PDB entry 4LOR | X-ray diffraction, 2.50 A resolution | chains A and C of the 4 polymer chains in the assembly

[Chain A]
Protein: Complement C1s subcomponent heavy chain
Organism: Homo sapiens
Notes: EC 3.4.21.42; fragment: CUB1-EGF-CUB2 fragment
Reference sequence: P09871 (C1S_HUMAN); residues 2-277 here correspond to UniProt positions 17-292 (UniProt number = residue number + 15)
Chain sequence (276 residues; numbered 2 to 277; the number before each row is that of its first residue):
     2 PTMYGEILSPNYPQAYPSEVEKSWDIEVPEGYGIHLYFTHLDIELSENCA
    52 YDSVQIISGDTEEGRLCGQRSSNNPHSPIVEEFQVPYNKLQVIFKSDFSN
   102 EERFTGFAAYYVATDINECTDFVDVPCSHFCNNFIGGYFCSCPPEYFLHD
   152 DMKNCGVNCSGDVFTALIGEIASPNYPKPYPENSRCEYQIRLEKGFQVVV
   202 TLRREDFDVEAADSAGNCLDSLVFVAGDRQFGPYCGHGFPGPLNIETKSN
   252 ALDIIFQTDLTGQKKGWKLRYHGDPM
Disulfides: Cys50-Cys68, Cys120-Cys132, Cys128-Cys141, Cys143-Cys156, Cys160-Cys187, Cys219-Cys236
Glycans and other covalent adducts: N-acetylglucosamine (NAG) linked to Asn159
Metal / ion sites: Na+ site 1: Ser10, Pro11, Gln15, Thr106; Ca2+ site 1: Glu45, Asp53, Asp98, Ser100, Asn101; Ca2+ site 2: Asp116, Ile117, Glu119, Asn134, Phe135, Gly138; Na+ site 2: Ser174, Pro175, Lys179, Lys266; Ca2+ site 3: Glu211, Asp221, Asp260, Thr262, Gly263
From the paper describing this entry:
  - Ca2+ coordination: Glu45, Asp98, Ser100
  - specificity-determining residues: Glu48, Glu102

[Chain C]
Protein: collagen-like peptide from C1q
Chain sequence (29 residues; each row starts with the number of its first residue):
     1 XGPPGPPGPPGPPGKLGPPGPPGPPGPPX
Disordered / not traced: 1-3, 27-29
Modified residues: ACE (acetyl group) at position 1, NH2 (amino group) at position 29; Pro4, Pro7, Pro10, Pro13, Pro19, Pro22, Pro25, Pro28 (4-hydroxyproline; HYP)

[How chain A and chain C interact]
Pairs across the interface - 4 pairs, chain A then chain C:
  Leu46(A) - Pro13(C)
  Tyr52(A) - Lys15(C)
  Tyr52(A) - Leu16(C)  hydrogen bond (side chain-backbone)
  Phe99(A) - Leu16(C)  hydrophobic
Also at the interface, not in a pair above, chain A (4 interface residues in all): Glu48
Also at the interface, not in a pair above, chain C (5 interface residues in all): Pro12, Gly14
Interface features reported in the paper:
  - pairs named by the authors: Tyr52(A)-Leu16(C) (hydrogen bond)

[Overview]
4 residues of chain A and 5 residues of chain C are in contact, with 1 hydrogen bond. The hydrogen-bonded pair
is Tyr52(A)-Leu16(C). The authors report a hydrogen bond between Tyr52(A) and Leu16(C). Covalently linked
N-acetylglucosamine: at Asn159(A). The paper reports Ca2+ coordination by Glu45(A), Asp98(A) and Ser100(A);
specificity determinants Glu48(A) and Glu102(A).
Chain A is Complement C1s subcomponent heavy chain (Homo sapiens) and chain C is collagen-like peptide from
C1q; the structure, C1s CUB1-EGF-CUB2 in complex with a collagen-like peptide from C1q, was determined by
X-ray diffraction, deposited together with 4LMF, 4LOS and 4LOT.
